Entry 9CQX (electron microscopy, 2.51 A resolution); this record covers chains B and D of the 4 polymer chains in the assembly.

# Chain B (and D)
Name: Nitrogenase molybdenum-iron protein beta chain
From: Azotobacter vinelandii
Notes: EC 1.18.6.1; chain D of this document is another copy of the same molecule, construct and numbering; everything in this record applies to it too
Reference sequence: P07329 (NIFK_AZOVI); numbering as in UniProt (aligned over 1-523)
Sequence (523 residues; each row starts with the number of its first residue):
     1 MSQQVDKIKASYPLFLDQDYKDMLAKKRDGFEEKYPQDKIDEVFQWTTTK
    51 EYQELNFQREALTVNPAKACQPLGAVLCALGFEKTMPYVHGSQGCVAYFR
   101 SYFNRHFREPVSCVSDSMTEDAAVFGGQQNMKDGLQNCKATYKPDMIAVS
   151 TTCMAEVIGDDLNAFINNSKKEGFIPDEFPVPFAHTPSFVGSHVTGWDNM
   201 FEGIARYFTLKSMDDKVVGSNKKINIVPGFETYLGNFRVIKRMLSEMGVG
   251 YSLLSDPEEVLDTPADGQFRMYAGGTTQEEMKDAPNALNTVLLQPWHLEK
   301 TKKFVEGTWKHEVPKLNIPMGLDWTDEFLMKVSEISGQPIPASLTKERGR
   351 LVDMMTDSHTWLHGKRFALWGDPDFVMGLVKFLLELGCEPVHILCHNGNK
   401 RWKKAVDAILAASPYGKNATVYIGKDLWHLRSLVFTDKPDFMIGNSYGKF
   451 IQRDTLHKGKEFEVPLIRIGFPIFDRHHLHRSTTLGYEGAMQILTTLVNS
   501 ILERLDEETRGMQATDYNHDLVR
Not modelled in the structure: 1
Metal / ion sites: fe(8)-S(7) cluster Fe: Cys-70, Cys-95, Cys-153, Ser-188 (shared with 3 residues of chain A); Fe ion site 1: Arg-108, Glu-109 (shared with Asp-353(D), Asp-357(D) of chain D); Fe ion site 2: Asp-353, Asp-357 (shared with Arg-108(D), Glu-109(D) of chain D)
Small-molecule neighbours:
  - fe(8)-S(7) cluster (CLF): Cys-70, Pro-72, Ser-92, Gly-94, Cys-95, Tyr-98, Phe-99, Thr-152, Cys-153, Ser-188
  - 3-hydroxy-3-carboxy-adipic acid (HCA): Tyr-98, Ser-101, Arg-105

# Interface between chain B and chain D
Pairs across the interface (132; chain B residue first):
  Ser-11(B) with Tyr-517(D), hydrogen bond (backbone-side chain); Asn-518(D), hydrogen bond
  Tyr-12(B) with Glu-508(D), hydrogen bond; Thr-509(D); Thr-515(D); Tyr-517(D); Asn-518(D)
  Phe-15(B) with Tyr-517(D)
  Leu-16(B) with Ala-514(D); Thr-515(D)
  Lys-34(B) with Gln-513(D), hydrogen bond
  Gln-37(B) with Gln-513(D), hydrogen bond
  Arg-105(B) with Val-522(D)
  Arg-108(B) with Asp-357(D); Arg-523(D), hydrogen bond (side chain-backbone)
  Glu-109(B) with Asp-353(D)
  Arg-238(B) with Arg-350(D)
  Glu-258(B) with Arg-350(D), salt bridge
  Glu-259(B) with Lys-346(D), salt bridge; Arg-350(D), salt bridge
  Asp-262(B) with Arg-350(D), salt bridge
  Pro-264(B) with Lys-346(D); Gly-349(D)
  Ala-265(B) with Gly-349(D), hydrogen bond (backbone-backbone); Val-352(D); Asp-353(D)
  Lys-346(B) with Glu-259(D), salt bridge; Pro-264(D)
  Gly-349(B) with Pro-264(D); Ala-265(D), hydrogen bond (backbone-backbone)
  Arg-350(B) with Arg-238(D); Glu-259(D), salt bridge; Asp-262(D), salt bridge; Pro-264(D)
  Val-352(B) with Ala-265(D)
  Asp-353(B) with Glu-109(D); Ala-265(D)
  Met-354(B) with His-478(D); Arg-481(D)
  Asp-357(B) with Arg-108(D); His-477(D); His-478(D)
  Ser-358(B) with His-477(D), hydrogen bond; His-478(D), hydrogen bond
  Trp-361(B) with His-477(D)
  Ser-446(B) with Leu-521(D)
  Tyr-447(B) with Leu-521(D), hydrophobic
  Lys-449(B) with Asp-506(D), salt bridge; His-519(D); Asp-520(D), hydrogen bond (side chain-backbone)
  Phe-450(B) with Leu-521(D), hydrophobic
  Gln-452(B) with Arg-510(D)
  Arg-453(B) with Arg-510(D); Met-512(D); Asp-516(D), salt bridge
  Asp-454(B) with Met-512(D)
  Leu-456(B) with Arg-510(D)
  His-457(B) with Met-512(D)
  Glu-463(B) with Arg-510(D), salt bridge
  Arg-468(B) with Asp-506(D), salt bridge
  Phe-474(B) with Leu-521(D); Val-522(D); Arg-523(D), hydrogen bond (backbone-backbone)
  Asp-475(B) with Leu-502(D); Asp-506(D); Leu-521(D), hydrogen bond (backbone-backbone); Arg-523(D)
  Arg-476(B) with Leu-502(D); Glu-503(D); Asp-506(D), salt bridge
  His-477(B) with Asp-357(D); Ser-358(D), hydrogen bond; Trp-361(D); Thr-495(D); Val-498(D); Asn-499(D); Leu-502(D); Arg-523(D), hydrogen bond (side chain-backbone)
  His-478(B) with Met-354(D); Asp-357(D); Ser-358(D), hydrogen bond; Leu-494(D)
  Leu-479(B) with Asn-499(D)
  Arg-481(B) with Arg-350(D)
  Leu-494(B) with His-478(D)
  Thr-495(B) with His-477(D)
  Val-498(B) with His-477(D)
  Asn-499(B) with Arg-476(D); His-477(D), hydrogen bond (side chain-backbone); Leu-479(D)
  Leu-502(B) with Asp-475(D); Arg-476(D); His-477(D)
  Glu-503(B) with Arg-476(D)
  Asp-506(B) with Lys-449(D), salt bridge; Arg-468(D), salt bridge; Asp-475(D); Arg-476(D), salt bridge
  Glu-508(B) with Tyr-12(D), hydrogen bond (backbone-side chain)
  Thr-509(B) with Tyr-12(D)
  Arg-510(B) with Gln-452(D); Arg-453(D); Leu-456(D); Glu-463(D)
  Met-512(B) with Arg-453(D); Asp-454(D); His-457(D)
  Gln-513(B) with Lys-34(D), hydrogen bond; Gln-37(D), hydrogen bond
  Ala-514(B) with Leu-16(D)
  Thr-515(B) with Tyr-12(D); Leu-16(D)
  Asp-516(B) with Arg-453(D), salt bridge
  Tyr-517(B) with Ser-11(D), hydrogen bond (side chain-backbone); Tyr-12(D); Phe-15(D); Leu-16(D)
  Asn-518(B) with Ser-11(D), hydrogen bond; Tyr-12(D)
  His-519(B) with Lys-449(D)
  Asp-520(B) with Lys-449(D), hydrogen bond (backbone-side chain)
  Leu-521(B) with Ser-446(D); Tyr-447(D), hydrophobic; Phe-450(D), hydrophobic; Phe-474(D); Asp-475(D), hydrogen bond (backbone-backbone)
  Val-522(B) with Arg-105(D); Phe-474(D)
  Arg-523(B) with Arg-108(D), hydrogen bond (backbone-side chain); Phe-474(D), hydrogen bond (backbone-backbone); Asp-475(D); His-477(D), hydrogen bond (backbone-side chain)
Interface residues without a listed pair, chain B (67 interface residues in all): Thr-263, Met-491, Leu-505
Interface residues without a listed pair, chain D (67 interface residues in all): Pro-13, Phe-44, Thr-263, Met-491

# Summary
The chain B/chain D interface involves 67 residues from each chain, with 27 hydrogen bonds and 16 salt
bridges. Among the polar pairs are Glu-258(B)/Arg-350(D), Glu-259(B)/Lys-346(D) and Glu-259(B)/Arg-350(D).
Bound to chain B: 3-hydroxy-3-carboxy-adipic acid and fe(8)-S(7) cluster.
Both chains are Nitrogenase molybdenum-iron protein beta chain (Azotobacter vinelandii). Entry 9CQX
(Azotobacter vinelandii Oxidized MoFeP (C1 symmetry) obtained using the SPT Labtech chameleon) was determined
by electron microscopy together with 9CQM, 9CQN, 9CQO, 9CQP, 9CQQ, 9CQR and 12 further entries from the same
study.
